Entry 2W8K (X-ray diffraction, 3.10 A resolution); this record covers chains A and P of the 3 polymer chains in the assembly.

# Chain A
Molecule: DNA polymerase IV
From: Sulfolobus solfataricus
Notes: EC 2.7.7.7
UniProtKB: Q97W02 (DPO42_SULSO); numbering as in UniProt (aligned over 1-352)
Sequence (358 residues; each row starts with the number of its first residue; numbers below 1 keep their minus sign (His-5 is residue -5)):
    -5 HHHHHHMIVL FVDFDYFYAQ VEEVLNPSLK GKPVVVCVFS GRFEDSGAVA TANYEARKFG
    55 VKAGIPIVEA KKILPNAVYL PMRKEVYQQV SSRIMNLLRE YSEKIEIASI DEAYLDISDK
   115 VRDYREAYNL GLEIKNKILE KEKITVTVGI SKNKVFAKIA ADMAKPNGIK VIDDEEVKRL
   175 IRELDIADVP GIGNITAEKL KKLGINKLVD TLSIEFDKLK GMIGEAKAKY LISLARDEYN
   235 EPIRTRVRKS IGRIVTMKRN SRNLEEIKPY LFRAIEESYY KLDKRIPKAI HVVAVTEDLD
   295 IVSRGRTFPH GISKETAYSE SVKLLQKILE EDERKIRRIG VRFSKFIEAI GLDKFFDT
Unresolved in the structure: -5 to -1, 343-352
Bound ions: Mg2+ site 1 near Asp7 (its only coordinating residue here); Mg2+ site 2: Asp7, Phe8, Asp105 (together with 2'-deoxyguanosine-5'-triphosphate); Mg2+ site 3: Ala181, Ile186
Small-molecule neighbours: 2'-deoxyguanosine-5'-triphosphate (DGT): Asp7, Phe8, Asp9, Tyr10, Phe11, Tyr12, Val32, Val43, Ala44, Thr45, Tyr48, Arg51, Lys56, Ala57, Gly58, Met76, Ile104, Asp105, Lys159
Swiss-Prot annotation at these positions:
  - active site: Glu106
  - binding site (Mg(2+)): Asp7, Asp105
  - site: Tyr12 (Substrate discrimination)
From the paper describing this entry:
  - Mg2+ coordination: Asp7, Asp105, Glu106

# Chain P
Molecule: 14-nt DNA strand
Sequence (14 nucleotides; numbered 1 to 14; the number before each row is that of its first residue):
     1 GGGGGAAGGA TTCC
Modified positions: DOC (2',3'-dideoxycytidine-5'-monophosphate) at position 14

# How chain A and chain P interact
Residue-residue contacts (26; chain A residue first):
  Asp105(A) with DOC_14(P), sugar contact
  Glu106(A) with DOC_14(P), sugar contact
  Lys152(A) with DOC_14(P), salt bridge to the phosphate
  Val183(A) with DC13(P), phosphate contact
  Pro184(A) with DC13(P), phosphate contact
  Gly185(A) with DT12(P), hydrogen bond to the phosphate; DC13(P), hydrogen bond to the phosphate
  Ile186(A) with DT12(P), hydrogen bond to the phosphate; DC13(P), phosphate contact
  Gly187(A) with DT12(P), hydrogen bond to the phosphate; DC13(P), phosphate contact
  Ile189(A) with DT11(P), phosphate contact; DT12(P), phosphate contact
  Thr190(A) with DT12(P), hydrogen bond to the phosphate
  Lys193(A) with DT11(P), salt bridge to the phosphate
  Ile295(A) with DG9(P), phosphate contact
  Val296(A) with DG9(P), phosphate contact
  Ser297(A) with DG8(P), sugar contact; DG9(P), hydrogen bond to the phosphate
  Arg298(A) with DG8(P), salt bridge to the phosphate; DG9(P), salt bridge to the phosphate
  Gly299(A) with DG8(P), hydrogen bond to the phosphate
  Arg300(A) with DA7(P), phosphate contact
  Thr301(A) with DA7(P), hydrogen bond to the phosphate
  Lys321(A) with DG8(P), salt bridge to the phosphate
  Lys339(A) with DA6(P), salt bridge to the phosphate
Also at the interface, not in a pair above, chain A (24 interface residues in all): Asn188, Lys221, His285, Asp294
Also at the interface, not in a pair above, chain P (9 interface residues in all): DA10

# Overview
24 residues of chain A and 9 residues of chain P are in contact, with 8 hydrogen bonds and 6 salt bridges.
Polar contacts include Gly185(A)-DT12(P), Gly185(A)-DC13(P) and Ile186(A)-DT12(P). Bound to chain A:
2'-deoxyguanosine-5'-triphosphate. From the paper: Mg2+ coordination by Asp7(A), Asp105(A) and Glu106(A).
Here chain A is DNA polymerase IV (Sulfolobus solfataricus) and chain P is a 14-nt DNA strand. Entry 2W8K
(Y-family DNA polymerase Dpo4 bypassing N2-naphthyl-guanine adduct in syn orientation) was determined by X-ray
diffraction together with 2W8L from the same study.
